PDB entry 3R2Y | X-ray diffraction, 3.00 A resolution | chain A

Chain A:
Name: MAP kinase-activated protein kinase 2
Organism: Homo sapiens
Notes: EC 2.7.11.1; fragment: Kinase domain
UniProtKB: P49137 (MAPK2_HUMAN); residues 46-364 here = UniProt positions 46-364
Amino-acid sequence (319 residues; row label = number of the first residue in the row):
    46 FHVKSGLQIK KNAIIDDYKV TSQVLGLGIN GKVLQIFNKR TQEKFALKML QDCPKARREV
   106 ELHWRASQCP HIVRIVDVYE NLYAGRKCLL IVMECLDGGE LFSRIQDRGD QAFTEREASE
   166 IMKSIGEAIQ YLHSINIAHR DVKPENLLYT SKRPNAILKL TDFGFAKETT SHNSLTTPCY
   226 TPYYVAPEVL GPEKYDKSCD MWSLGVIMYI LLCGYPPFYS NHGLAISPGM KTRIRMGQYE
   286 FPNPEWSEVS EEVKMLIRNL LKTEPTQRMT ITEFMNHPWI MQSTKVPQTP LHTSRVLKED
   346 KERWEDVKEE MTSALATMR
Disordered / not traced: 153-158, 216-240, 265-274, 346-364
Ligand contacts:
  - malonate ion (MLI), molecule 1: K55, D62, Y63, N83, R85, D122, Y124
  - malonate ion (MLI), molecule 2: G73, I74, N75, K93, E104, D186, K188, D207, G209, F210
  - P4O (2-(2-quinolin-3-ylpyridin-4-yl)-1,5,6,7-tetrahydro-4H-pyrrolo[3,2-c]pyridin-4-one): L70, G71, L72, G73, V78, A91, K93, V118, M138, E139, C140, L141, D142, G144, L193, T206, D207
UniProt features mapped onto this chain:
  - region: S328 to R364 (Autoinhibitory helix)
  - motif: M356 to R364 (Nuclear export signal (NES))
  - active site: D186 (Proton acceptor)
  - binding site (ATP): L70 to V78, K93
  - binding site (staurosporine): E139 to L141
  - modified residue: T222 (Phosphothreonine), S272 (Phosphoserine), S328 (Phosphoserine), T334 (Phosphothreonine)
  - cross-link: K353 (Glycyl lysine isopeptide (Lys-Gly) (interchain with G-Cter in SUMO))
  - mutagenesis: K93 (K93R: Kinase defective mutant, abolishes activity), D207 (D207A: Kinase defective mutant, abolishes activity), T222 (T222A: Strong decrease in kinase activity; T222D: Mimicks phosphorylation state, leading to slight increase of basal kinase activity ...), S272 (S272A: Strong decrease in kinase activity; S272D: Mimicks phosphorylation state, leading to slight increase of basal kinase activity), T334 (T334A: Slight decrease in kinase activity; T334D/E: Mimicks phosphorylation state, leading to elevated basal kinase activity ...), K353 (K353R: Induces decreased sumoylation and increase in protein kinase activity)

In short:
Chain A binds malonate ion and compound P4O. From UniProt: active-site residue D186, 10 ATP-binding residues,
3 staurosporine-binding residues and 6 mutagenesis sites.
Chain A is MAP kinase-activated protein kinase 2 (Homo sapiens); the structure, MK2 kinase bound to Compound
1, was determined by X-ray diffraction (same publication as 3R1N, 3R2B and 3R30).
